Entry 1IDC (X-ray diffraction, 2.50 A resolution); this record covers chain A.

== Chain A ==
Molecule: Isocitrate dehydrogenase
From: Escherichia coli
Notes: EC 1.1.1.42
UniProt: P08200 (IDH_ECOLI); residue numbers follow UniProt; this construct covers 1-416
Chain sequence (416 residues; numbered 1 to 416; the number before each row is that of its first residue):
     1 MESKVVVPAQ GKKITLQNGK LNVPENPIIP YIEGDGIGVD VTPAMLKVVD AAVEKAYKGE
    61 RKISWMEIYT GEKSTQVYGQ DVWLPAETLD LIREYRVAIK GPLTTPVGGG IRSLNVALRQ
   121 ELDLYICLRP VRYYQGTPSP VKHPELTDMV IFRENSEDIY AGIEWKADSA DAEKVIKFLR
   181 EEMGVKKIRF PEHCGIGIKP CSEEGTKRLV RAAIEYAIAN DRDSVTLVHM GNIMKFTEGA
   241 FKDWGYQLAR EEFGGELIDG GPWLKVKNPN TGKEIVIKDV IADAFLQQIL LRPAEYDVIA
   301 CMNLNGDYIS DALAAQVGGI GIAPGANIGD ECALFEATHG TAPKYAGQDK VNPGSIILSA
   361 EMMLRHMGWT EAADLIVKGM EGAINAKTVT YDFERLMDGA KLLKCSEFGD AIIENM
Unresolved in the structure: 1-2
Construct notes: engineered mutation Met230 (Lys in P08200)
Ion coordination: Mg2+: Asp283, Asp307, Asp311 (together with 2-oxalosuccinic acid)
Residues lining bound ligands: 2-oxalosuccinic acid (OXS): Ser113, Asn115, Val116, Arg119, Arg129, Arg153, Tyr160, Met230, Asn232, Ile233, Asp283, Asp307
From the paper describing this entry:
  - mutagenesis - K230M: decreased catalytic activity on oxalosuccinate
  - Mg2+ coordination: Asp311
  - conformationally variable residues: Asn115

== Overview ==
Chain A binds 2-oxalosuccinic acid. Asp283, Asp307 and Asp311 form the Mg2+ site. The paper reports that K230M
reduces catalytic activity on oxalosuccinate; Mg2+ coordination by Asp311.
Chain A is Isocitrate dehydrogenase (Escherichia coli); the structure, Isocitrate dehydrogenase from e.coli
(mutant K230M), steady-state intermediate complex, was determined by X-ray diffraction, deposited together
with 1IDD, 1IDE and 1IDF.
